Entry 2JEU (X-ray diffraction, 2.80 A resolution); this record covers chain A.

Chain A:
Molecule: Regulatory protein E2
From: Bovine papillomavirus type 1
Notes: fragment: n-terminal trans-activation domain (tad), residues 1-209
Reference sequence: P03122 (VE2_BPV1); residues 1-209 here = UniProt positions 1-209
Sequence (209 residues; numbered 1 to 209; the number before each row is that of its first residue):
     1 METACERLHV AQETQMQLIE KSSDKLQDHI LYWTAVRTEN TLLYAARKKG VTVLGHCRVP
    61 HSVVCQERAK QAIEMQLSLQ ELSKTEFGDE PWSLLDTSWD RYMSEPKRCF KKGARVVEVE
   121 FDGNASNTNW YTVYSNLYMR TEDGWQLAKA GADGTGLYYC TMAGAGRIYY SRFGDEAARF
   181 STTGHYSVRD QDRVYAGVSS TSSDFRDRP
Disordered / not traced: 1-2, 200-209
Swiss-Prot annotation at these positions:
  - mutagenesis: Trp130 (W130R: Loss of ability to bind to DDX11, no effect on ability to bind BRD4, loss of attachment to mitotic chromosomes, and interference with the maintenance of replicating viral episomes)
What the authors report for this chain:
  - self-association interface (contacts with another copy of this molecule); pairs are residue here / residue on that copy: Cys57-Cys57, Arg58-Gln12 (hydrogen bond), Arg172-Asp175 (salt bridge)
  - mutagenesis - C57A: unchanged binding to E1

Summary:
Curated annotation (UniProt) lists one mutagenesis site. From the paper: C57A leaves binding to E1 unchanged;
a self-association interface involving Cys57, Arg58 and Arg172 among others.
Chain A is Regulatory protein E2 (Bovine papillomavirus type 1); the structure, Transcription activator
structure reveals redox control of a replication initiation reaction, was determined by X-ray diffraction,
deposited together with 2JEX.
